1HWL - chains A and C of the 4 polymer chains in the assembly; structure by X-ray diffraction, 2.10 A resolution.

== Chain A (and C) ==
Molecule: Hmg-CoA reductase
From: Homo sapiens
Notes: EC 1.1.1.34; fragment: catalytic portion; chain C of this document is another copy of the same molecule, construct and numbering; everything in this record applies to it too
UniProt: P04035 (HMDH_HUMAN); numbering as in UniProt (aligned over 426-888)
Amino-acid sequence (467 residues; row label = number of the first residue in the row):
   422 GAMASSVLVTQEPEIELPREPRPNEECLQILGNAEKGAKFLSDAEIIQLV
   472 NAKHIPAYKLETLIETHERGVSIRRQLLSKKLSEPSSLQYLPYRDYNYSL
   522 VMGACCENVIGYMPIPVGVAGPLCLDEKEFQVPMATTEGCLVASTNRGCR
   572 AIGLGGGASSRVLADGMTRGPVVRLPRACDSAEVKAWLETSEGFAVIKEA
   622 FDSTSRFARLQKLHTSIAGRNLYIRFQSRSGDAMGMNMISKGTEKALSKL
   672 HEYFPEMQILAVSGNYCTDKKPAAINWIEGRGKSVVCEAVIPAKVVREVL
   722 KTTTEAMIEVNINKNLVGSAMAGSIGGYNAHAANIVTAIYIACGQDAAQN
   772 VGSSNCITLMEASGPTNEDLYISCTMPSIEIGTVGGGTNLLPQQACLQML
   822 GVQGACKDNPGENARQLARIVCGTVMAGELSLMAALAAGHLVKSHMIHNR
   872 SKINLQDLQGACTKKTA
Not modelled in the structure: 422-441, 449-460, 861-888 (chain C: 422-462, 861-888)
Sequence notes: insertion (422-425); engineered mutation I485 (Met in P04035)
Small-molecule neighbours:
  - ADP (adenosine-5'-diphosphate), molecule 1: Y479, K480, E528, N529
  - ADP, molecule 2: A564, N567, R568, R571, K722
  - rosuvastatin (FBI; 7-[4-(4-fluoro-phenyl)-6-isopropyl-2-(methanesulfonyl-methyl-amino)-pyrimidin-5-yl] -3,5-dihydroxy-heptanoic acid), molecule 1: E559, G560, C561, L562, S565, R568, K735, A751, H752, N755, S852, L853, A856, L857
  - rosuvastatin (FBI), molecule 2: R590, M657, S661, V683, S684, N686, C688, D690, K691, K692

== Interface between chain A and chain C ==
Pairs across the interface - 19 pairs, chain A then chain C:
  W698(A) with A741(C), hydrogen bond (side chain-backbone); M742(C)
  I699(A) with M742(C); A743(C)
  E730(A) with E782(C)
  I733(A) with I733(C), hydrophobic
  V738(A) with L780(C), hydrophobic
  A741(A) with W698(C), hydrogen bond (backbone-side chain); Y749(C)
  M742(A) with W698(C); I699(C)
  A743(A) with I699(C)
  G744(A) with I746(C)
  I746(A) with G744(C); I746(C), hydrophobic
  Y749(A) with A741(C); Y749(C), hydrogen bond
  L780(A) with V738(C), hydrophobic
  E782(A) with E730(C)
Also at the interface, not in a pair above, chain A (16 interface residues in all): L737, S745, I778
Also at the interface, not in a pair above, chain C (16 interface residues in all): L737, S745, I778

== In short ==
The chain A/chain C interface involves 16 residues from each chain; the contacts include 3 hydrogen bonds.
Among the polar pairs are W698(A)-A741(C) and Y749(A)-Y749(C). Ligands of chain A: ADP and rosuvastatin.
Both chains are Hmg-CoA reductase (Homo sapiens). Entry 1HWL (Complex of the catalytic portion of human
hmg-CoA reductase with rosuvastatin (formally known as ZD4522)) was determined by X-ray diffraction, deposited
together with 1HW8, 1HW9, 1HWI, 1HWJ and 1HWK.
